9GUW - chains A and O of the 30 polymer chains in the assembly; structure by electron microscopy, 3.10 A resolution.

Chain A:
Molecule: 16S ribosomal RNA
Organism: Escherichia coli K-12
Sequence (1541 nucleotides; each row starts with the number of its first residue):
     1 AAAUUGAAGAGUUUGAUCAUGGCUCAGAUUGAACGCUGGCGGCAGGCCUA
    51 ACACAUGCAAGUCGAACGGUAACAGGAAGAAGCUUGCUUCUUUGCUGACG
   101 AGUGGCGGACGGGUGAGUAAUGUCUGGGAAACUGCCUGAUGGAGGGGGAU
   151 AACUACUGGAAACGGUAGCUAAUACCGCAUAACGUCGCAAGACCAAAGAG
   201 GGGUACCUUCGGGCCUCUUGCCAUCGGAUGUGCCCAGAUGGGAUUAGCUA
   251 GUAGGUGGGGUAACGGCUCACCUAGGCGACGAUCCCUAGCUGGUCUGAGA
   301 GGAUGACCAGCCACACUGGAACUGAGACACGGUCCAGACUCCUACGGGAG
   351 GCAGCAGUGGGGAAUAUUGCACAAUGGGCGCAAGCCUGAUGCAGCCAUGC
   401 CGCGUGUAUGAAGAAGGCCUUCGGGUUGUAAAGUACUUUCAGCGGGGAGG
   451 AAGGGAGUAAAGUUAAUACCUUUGCUCAUUGACGUUACCCGCAGAAGAAG
   501 CACCGGCUAACUCCGUGCCAGCAGCCXCGGUAAUACGGAGGGUGCAAGCG
   551 UUAAUCGGAAUUACUGGGCGUAAAGCGCACGCAGGCGGUUUGUUAAGUCA
   601 GAUGUGAAAUCCCCGGGCUCAACCUGGGAACUGCAUCUGAUACUGGCAAG
   651 CUUGAGUCUCGUAGAGGGGGGUAGAAUUCCAGGUGUAGCGGUGAAAUGCG
   701 UAGAGAUCUGGAGGAAUACCGGUGGCGAAGGCGGCCCCCUGGACGAAGAC
   751 UGACGCUCAGGUGCGAAAGCGUGGGGAGCAAACAGGAUUAGAUACCCUGG
   801 UAGUCCACGCCGUAAACGAUGUCGACUUGGAGGUUGUGCCCUUGAGGCGU
   851 GGCUUCCGGAGCUAACGCGUUAAGUCGACCGCCUGGGGAGUACGGCCGCA
   901 AGGUUAAAACUCAAAUGAAUUGACGGGGGCCCGCACAAGCGGUGGAGCAU
   951 GUGGUUUAAUUCGAUGXAACGCGAAGAACCUUACCUGGUCUUGACAUCCA
  1001 CGGAAGUUUUCAGAGAUGAGAAUGUGCCUUCGGGAACCGUGAGACAGGUG
  1051 CUGCAUGGCUGUCGUCAGCUCGUGUUGUGAAAUGUUGGGUUAAGUCCCGC
  1101 AACGAGCGCAACCCUUAUCCUUUGUUGCCAGCGGUCCGGCCGGGAACUCA
  1151 AAGGAGACUGCCAGUGAUAAACUGGAGGAAGGUGGGGAUGACGUCAAGUC
  1201 AUCAUGGCCCUUACGACCAGGGCUACACACGUGCUACAAUGGCGCAUACA
  1251 AAGAGAAGCGACCUCGCGAGAGCAAGCGGACCUCAUAAAGUGCGUCGUAG
  1301 UCCGGAUUGGAGUCUGCAACUCGACUCCAUGAAGUCGGAAUCGCUAGUAA
  1351 UCGUGGAUCAGAAUGCCACGGUGAAUACGUUCCCGGGCCUUGUACACACC
  1401 GCCCGUXACACCAUGGGAGUGGGUUGCAAAAGAAGUAGGUAGCUUAACCU
  1451 UCGGGAGGGCGCUUACCACUUUGUGAUUCAUGACUGGGGUGAAGUCGUAA
  1501 CAAGGUAACCGUAGGGGAACCUGCGGUUGGAUCACCUCCUU
Disordered / not traced: 1401-1407, 1495-1501, 1541
Modified positions: PSU (pseudouridine-5'-monophosphate) at position 516, G7M (N7-methyl-guanosine-5'-monophosphate) at position 527, 2MG (2N-methylguanosine-5'-monophosphate) at position 966, 5MC (5-methylcytidine-5'-monophosphate) at position 967, 2MG (2N-methylguanosine-5'-monophosphate) at position 1207, 4OC (4n,o2'-methylcytidine-5'-monophosphate) at position 1402, 5MC (5-methylcytidine-5'-monophosphate) at position 1407, UR3 (3-methyluridine-5'-monophoshate) at position 1498, 2MG (2N-methylguanosine-5'-monophosphate) at position 1516, MA6 (6N-dimethyladenosine-5'-monophoshate) at position 1518, MA6 (6N-dimethyladenosine-5'-monophoshate) at position 1519
Bound ions: Mg2+ site 1 near G21 (its only coordinating residue here); Mg2+ site 2: G46, C47; Mg2+ site 3 near A53 (its only coordinating residue here); Mg2+ site 4: A59, U387; Mg2+ site 5 near G100 (its only coordinating residue here); Mg2+ site 6: A109, G331; Mg2+ site 7 near G111 (its only coordinating residue here); Mg2+ site 8: A116, G117, G289; Mg2+ site 9 near G145 (its only coordinating residue here); Mg2+ site 10 near A171 (its only coordinating residue here); Mg2+ site 11: U180, A195; Mg2+ site 12 near A197 (its only coordinating residue here); 62 more Mg2+ sites not listed

Chain O:
Name: 30S ribosomal protein S14
Organism: Escherichia coli K-12
UniProtKB: P0AG59 (RS14_ECOLI); residues 1-101 here = UniProt positions 1-101
Amino-acid sequence (101 residues; each row starts with the number of its first residue):
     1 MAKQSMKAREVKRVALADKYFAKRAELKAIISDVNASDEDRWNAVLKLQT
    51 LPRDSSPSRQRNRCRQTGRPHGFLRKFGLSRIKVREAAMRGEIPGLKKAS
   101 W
Disordered / not traced: 1

Chain A / chain O interface:
Residue-residue contacts (70; chain A residue first):
  G973(A) - Arg69(O)  hydrogen bond to the sugar
  G973(A) - Arg81(O)  phosphate contact
  A974(A) - Arg69(O)  salt bridge to the phosphate
  A974(A) - His71(O)  hydrogen bond to the sugar
  A974(A) - Arg81(O)  salt bridge to the phosphate
  A975(A) - Gly72(O)  sugar contact
  G976(A) - His71(O)  salt bridge to the phosphate
  G976(A) - Gly72(O)  hydrogen bond to the phosphate
  A977(A) - Arg61(O)  salt bridge to the phosphate
  A977(A) - His71(O)  phosphate contact
  C979(A) - Ser58(O)  hydrogen bond to the base
  C979(A) - Arg59(O)  hydrogen bond to the base
  C980(A) - Arg13(O)  hydrogen bond to the phosphate
  C980(A) - Arg59(O)  hydrogen bond to the sugar
  U981(A) - Met6(O)  phosphate contact
  U981(A) - Arg9(O)  salt bridge to the phosphate
  U981(A) - Arg13(O)  salt bridge to the phosphate
  U981(A) - Arg61(O)  hydrogen bond to the sugar
  U981(A) - Arg63(O)  hydrogen bond to the phosphate
  U981(A) - Pro70(O)  sugar contact
  U982(A) - Met6(O)  sugar contact
  U982(A) - Arg63(O)  salt bridge to the phosphate
  A983(A) - Met6(O)  phosphate contact
  A983(A) - Arg9(O)  salt bridge to the phosphate
  A994(A) - Ser5(O)  base contact
  A994(A) - Ala8(O)  sugar contact
  C995(A) - Ala8(O)  sugar contact
  U1007(A) - Lys19(O)  phosphate contact
  G1048(A) - Lys3(O)  phosphate contact
  G1048(A) - Gln4(O)  hydrogen bond to the phosphate
  U1049(A) - Lys3(O)  sugar contact
  C1059(A) - Arg85(O)  hydrogen bond to the phosphate
  U1060(A) - Arg85(O)  salt bridge to the phosphate
  C1114(A) - Ser100(O)  hydrogen bond to the sugar
  U1115(A) - Ser100(O)  sugar contact
  G1186(A) - Trp101(O)  hydrogen bond to the base
  G1187(A) - Ser100(O)  hydrogen bond to the sugar
  A1188(A) - Lys98(O)  sugar contact
  A1188(A) - Ser100(O)  hydrogen bond to the sugar
  U1202(A) - Thr67(O)  hydrogen bond to the sugar
  U1202(A) - Arg69(O)  hydrogen bond to the sugar
  U1202(A) - Ile82(O)  base contact
  U1202(A) - Lys83(O)  base contact
  C1203(A) - Ala2(O)  phosphate contact
  A1216(A) - Lys3(O)  phosphate contact
  A1216(A) - Ser5(O)  hydrogen bond to the phosphate
  C1217(A) - Ser5(O)  phosphate contact
  C1217(A) - Arg9(O)  salt bridge to the phosphate
  C1217(A) - Lys12(O)  phosphate contact
  C1218(A) - Lys12(O)  salt bridge to the phosphate
  A1219(A) - Arg53(O)  salt bridge to the phosphate
  G1220(A) - Arg53(O)  salt bridge to the phosphate
  A1257(A) - Phe21(O)  base contact
  G1316(A) - Ser56(O)  phosphate contact
  G1316(A) - Ser58(O)  phosphate contact
  C1317(A) - Arg24(O)  salt bridge to the phosphate
  C1317(A) - Lys28(O)  salt bridge to the phosphate
  C1317(A) - Leu48(O)  phosphate contact
  C1317(A) - Arg53(O)  hydrogen bond to the base
  C1317(A) - Ser56(O)  hydrogen bond to the phosphate
  C1317(A) - Pro57(O)  phosphate contact
  A1357(A) - Leu74(O)  sugar contact
  U1358(A) - Phe73(O)  sugar contact
  U1358(A) - Arg75(O)  hydrogen bond to the phosphate
  C1359(A) - Asn62(O)  phosphate contact
  C1359(A) - Arg75(O)  salt bridge to the phosphate
  A1360(A) - Ser58(O)  base contact
  A1360(A) - Arg75(O)  salt bridge to the phosphate
  A1368(A) - Trp101(O)  phosphate contact
  C1369(A) - Trp101(O)  phosphate contact
Interface residues without a listed pair, chain A (40 interface residues in all): G1047, G1272
Interface residues without a listed pair, chain O (40 interface residues in all): Val34, Gln49, Glu86

In short:
Chain A and chain O each contribute 40 residues to their interface; the contacts include 21 hydrogen bonds and
17 salt bridges. Polar contacts include C979(A)-Ser58(O), C979(A)-Arg59(O) and G1186(A)-Trp101(O). The Mg2+
site 2 is built by G46(A) and C47(A).
Here chain A is 16S ribosomal RNA and chain O is 30S ribosomal protein S14, both from Escherichia coli K-12.
Entry 9GUW (30S-TEC (TEC in expressome position) Inactive state 2) was determined by electron microscopy,
deposited together with 9GUP, 9GUQ, 9GUR, 9GUS, 9GUT, 9GUU, 9GUV and 9GUX.
